1PZJ - chains E and F of the 5 polymer chains in the assembly; structure by X-ray diffraction, 1.46 A resolution.

== Chain E (and F) ==
Molecule: Cholera Toxin B Subunit
From: Vibrio cholerae
Notes: chain F of this document is another copy of the same molecule, construct and numbering; everything in this record applies to it too
Reference sequence: Q57193 (Q57193_VIBCH); residues 1-103 here correspond to UniProt positions 22-124 (UniProt number = residue number + 21)
Amino-acid sequence (103 residues; each row starts with the number of its first residue):
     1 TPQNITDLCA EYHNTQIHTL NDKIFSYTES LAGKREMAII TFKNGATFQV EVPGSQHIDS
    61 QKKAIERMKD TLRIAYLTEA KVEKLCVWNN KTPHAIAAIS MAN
Disulfides: Cys-9/Cys-86
Ligand contacts:
  - 15B (n-{3-[4-(3-amino-propyl)-piperazin-1-yl]-propyl}-3-nitro-5-(galactopyranosyl)-beta-benzamide): Gly-33, Lys-34, Arg-35
  - J15 (n-{3-[4-(3-amino-propyl)-piperazin-1-yl]-propyl}-3-nitro-5-(galactopyranosyl)-alpha-benzamide): Glu-11, Tyr-12, Glu-51, Gln-56, His-57, Gln-61, Trp-88, Asn-90, Lys-91

== How chain E and chain F interact ==
Contacting residue pairs (62):
  Thr-1(E) / Arg-35(F)  hydrogen bond
  Thr-1(E) / Met-37(F)
  Thr-1(E) / Gln-49(F)
  Thr-1(E) / Thr-92(F)  hydrogen bond (backbone-backbone)
  Thr-1(E) / Pro-93(F)
  Pro-2(E) / Arg-35(F)
  Pro-2(E) / Ile-39(F)
  Pro-2(E) / Pro-93(F)
  Gln-3(E) / Ile-39(F)
  Gln-3(E) / Thr-47(F)
  Gln-3(E) / Thr-92(F)
  Gln-3(E) / Pro-93(F)
  Asn-4(E) / Ile-39(F)
  Ile-5(E) / Thr-28(F)
  Leu-8(E) / Ser-30(F)
  Glu-11(E) / Arg-35(F)  salt bridge
  Tyr-12(E) / Ala-32(F)
  Tyr-12(E) / Gly-33(F)  hydrogen bond (side chain-backbone)
  Tyr-12(E) / Arg-35(F)
  Ile-58(E) / Gly-33(F)
  Ile-58(E) / Lys-34(F)
  Ile-58(E) / Glu-36(F)
  Ser-60(E) / Glu-36(F)  hydrogen bond
  Gln-61(E) / Leu-31(F)  hydrogen bond (side chain-backbone)
  Gln-61(E) / Ala-32(F)
  Gln-61(E) / Gly-33(F)
  Gln-61(E) / Glu-36(F)
  Ala-64(E) / Leu-31(F)  hydrophobic
  Ile-65(E) / Leu-31(F)  hydrophobic
  Arg-67(E) / Glu-29(F)
  Arg-67(E) / Glu-66(F)  salt bridge
  Arg-67(E) / Lys-69(F)
  Arg-67(E) / Asp-70(F)  salt bridge
  Arg-67(E) / Arg-73(F)
  Met-68(E) / Glu-29(F)
  Met-68(E) / Leu-31(F)  hydrophobic
  Asp-70(E) / Arg-73(F)
  Thr-71(E) / Glu-29(F)  hydrogen bond
  Thr-71(E) / Arg-73(F)  hydrogen bond
  Ile-74(E) / Leu-77(F)  hydrophobic
  Thr-78(E) / Leu-77(F)
  Ala-80(E) / Leu-77(F)  hydrophobic
  Trp-88(E) / Leu-31(F)  hydrophobic
  Ile-96(E) / Leu-31(F)
  Ala-97(E) / Ser-30(F)
  Ala-97(E) / Leu-31(F)  hydrogen bond (backbone-backbone)
  Ala-97(E) / Ala-32(F)
  Ala-98(E) / Glu-29(F)
  Ala-98(E) / Ser-30(F)
  Ile-99(E) / Tyr-27(F)
  Ile-99(E) / Thr-28(F)
  Ile-99(E) / Glu-29(F)  hydrogen bond (backbone-backbone)
  Ser-100(E) / Tyr-27(F)
  Ser-100(E) / Thr-28(F)
  Met-101(E) / Ser-26(F)
  Met-101(E) / Tyr-27(F)  hydrogen bond (backbone-backbone)
  Met-101(E) / Tyr-76(F)  hydrogen bond (backbone-side chain)
  Ala-102(E) / Phe-25(F)
  Ala-102(E) / Ser-26(F)
  Ala-102(E) / Tyr-76(F)  hydrogen bond (backbone-side chain)
  Asn-103(E) / Phe-25(F)
  Asn-103(E) / Tyr-76(F)
Other interface residues (no listed pair), chain E (30 interface residues in all): Lys-63

== In short ==
30 residues of chain E and 24 residues of chain F are in contact; the contacts include 12 hydrogen bonds and 3
salt bridges. Polar pairs include Glu-11(E)/Arg-35(F), Arg-67(E)/Glu-66(F) and Arg-67(E)/Asp-70(F). Ligands of
chain E: compound 15B and compound J15.
Chain E and chain F are both Cholera Toxin B Subunit (Vibrio cholerae); the structure, Cholera Toxin
B-Pentamer Complexed With Nitrophenyl Galactoside 5, was determined by X-ray diffraction (same publication as
1PZI and 1PZK).
